6DFC - chains A and E of the 3 polymer chains in the assembly; structure by X-ray diffraction, 1.85 A resolution.

Chain A:
Molecule: Transcriptional regulator Kaiso
From: Homo sapiens
Reference sequence: Q86T24 (KAISO_HUMAN); residues 471-604 here = UniProt positions 471-604
Amino-acid sequence (134 residues; numbered 471 to 604; the number before each row is that of its first residue):
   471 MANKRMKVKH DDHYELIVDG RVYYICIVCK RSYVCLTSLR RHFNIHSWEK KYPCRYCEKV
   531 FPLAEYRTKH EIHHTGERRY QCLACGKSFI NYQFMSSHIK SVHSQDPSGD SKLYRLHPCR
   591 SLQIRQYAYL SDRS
Disordered / not traced: 471-480, 598-604
Bound ions: Zn2+ site 1: Cys496, Cys499, His512, His516; Zn2+ site 2: Cys524, Cys527, His540, His544; Zn2+ site 3: Cys552, Cys555, His568, His573
UniProt features mapped onto this chain:
  - zinc finger: Tyr494 to His516 (C2H2-type 1), Tyr522 to His544 (C2H2-type 2), Tyr550 to His573 (C2H2-type 3)
  - motif: Met471 to His480 (Nuclear localization signal)
  - cross-link (Glycyl lysine isopeptide (Lys-Gly)): Lys474 (interchain with G-Cter in SUMO2), Lys479 (interchain with G-Cter in SUMO2), Lys539 (interchain with G-Cter in SUMO2), Lys570 (interchain with G-Cter in SUMO2), Lys582 (interchain with G-Cter in SUMO2)
  - mutagenesis: Cys552 (C552R: Abrogates both sequence-specific and methylation-dependent DNA-binding)

Chain E:
Molecule: 18-nt DNA strand
Sequence (18 nucleotides; row label = number of the first residue in the row):
    19 CGTTATTGGC AAGAAGCA

Interface between chain A and chain E:
Residue-residue contacts (26; chain A residue first):
  Thr507(A) - DT25(E)  base contact
  Arg511(A) - DG27(E)  hydrogen bond to the base
  Lys520(A) - DT25(E)  phosphate contact
  Tyr522(A) - DG26(E)  phosphate contact
  Ala534(A) - DG26(E)  phosphate contact
  Ala534(A) - DG27(E)  phosphate contact
  Glu535(A) - DG27(E)  phosphate contact
  Thr538(A) - DG27(E)  hydrogen bond to the phosphate
  Arg549(A) - DC28(E)  salt bridge to the phosphate
  Tyr550(A) - DA29(E)  hydrogen bond to the phosphate
  Tyr562(A) - DA29(E)  sugar contact
  Tyr562(A) - DA30(E)  hydrogen bond to the phosphate
  Gln563(A) - DA30(E)  base contact
  Gln563(A) - DG31(E)  hydrogen bond to the base
  Pro577(A) - DA30(E)  phosphate contact
  Ser578(A) - DA30(E)  phosphate contact
  Ser578(A) - DG31(E)  phosphate contact
  Gly579(A) - DA30(E)  hydrogen bond to the phosphate
  Tyr584(A) - DA29(E)  hydrogen bond to the phosphate
  Leu586(A) - DC28(E)  phosphate contact
  Leu586(A) - DA29(E)  phosphate contact
  Ile594(A) - DC28(E)  phosphate contact
  Arg595(A) - DT25(E)  hydrogen bond to the base
  Arg595(A) - DG26(E)  hydrogen bond to the base
  Arg595(A) - DG27(E)  hydrogen bond to the sugar
  Tyr597(A) - DG27(E)  hydrogen bond to the sugar
Other interface residues (no listed pair), chain A (20 interface residues in all): Lys570

Overview:
The interface between chain A and chain E involves 20 residues on one side and 7 on the other; the contacts
include 11 hydrogen bonds and 1 salt bridge. Polar contacts include Arg511(A)-DG27(E), Gln563(A)-DG31(E) and
Arg595(A)-DT25(E). From UniProt: one mutagenesis site on chain A.
Chain A is Transcriptional regulator Kaiso (Homo sapiens) and chain E is an 18-nt DNA strand; the structure,
Kaiso (ZBTB33) zinc finger DNA binding domain in complex with the specific Kaiso binding sequence (KBS) ...,
was determined by X-ray diffraction, deposited together with 6DF5, 6DF8, 6DF9, 6DFA, 6DFB and 6V8U.
